PDB entry 8Q62 | electron microscopy, 3.72 A resolution | chains E and F of the 28 polymer chains in the assembly

== Chain E ==
Molecule: Gamma-tubulin complex component 2
Source organism: Homo sapiens
UniProtKB: Q9BSJ2 (GCP2_HUMAN); residues 1-902 here = UniProt positions 1-902
Sequence (902 residues; each row starts with the number of its first residue):
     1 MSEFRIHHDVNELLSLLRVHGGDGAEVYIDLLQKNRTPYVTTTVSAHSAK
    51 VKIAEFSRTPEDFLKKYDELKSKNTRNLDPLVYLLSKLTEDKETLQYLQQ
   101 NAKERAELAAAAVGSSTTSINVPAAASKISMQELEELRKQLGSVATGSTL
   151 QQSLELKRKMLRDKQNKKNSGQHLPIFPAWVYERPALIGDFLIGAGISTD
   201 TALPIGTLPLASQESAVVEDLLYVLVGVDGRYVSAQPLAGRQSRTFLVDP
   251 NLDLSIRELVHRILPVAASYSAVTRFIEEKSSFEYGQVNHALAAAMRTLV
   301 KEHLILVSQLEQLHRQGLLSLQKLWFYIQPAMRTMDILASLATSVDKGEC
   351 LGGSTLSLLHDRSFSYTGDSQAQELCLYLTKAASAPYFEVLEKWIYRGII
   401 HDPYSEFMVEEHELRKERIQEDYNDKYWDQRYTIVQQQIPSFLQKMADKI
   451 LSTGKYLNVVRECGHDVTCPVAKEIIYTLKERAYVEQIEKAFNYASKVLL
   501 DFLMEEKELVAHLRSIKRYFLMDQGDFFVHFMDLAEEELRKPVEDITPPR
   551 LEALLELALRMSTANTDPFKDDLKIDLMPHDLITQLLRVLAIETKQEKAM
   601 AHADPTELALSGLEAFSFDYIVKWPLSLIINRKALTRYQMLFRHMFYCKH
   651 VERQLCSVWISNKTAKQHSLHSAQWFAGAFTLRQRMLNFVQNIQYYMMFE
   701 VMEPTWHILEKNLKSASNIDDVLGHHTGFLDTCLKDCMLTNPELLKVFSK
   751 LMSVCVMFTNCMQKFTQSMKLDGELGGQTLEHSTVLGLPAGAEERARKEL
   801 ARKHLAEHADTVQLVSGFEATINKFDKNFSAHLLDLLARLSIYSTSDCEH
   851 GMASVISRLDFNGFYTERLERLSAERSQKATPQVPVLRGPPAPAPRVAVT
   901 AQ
Unresolved in the structure: 1-149, 194-200, 587-606, 664-673, 772-813, 845-850, 873-902

== Chain F ==
Molecule: Gamma-tubulin complex component 3
Source organism: Homo sapiens
UniProtKB: Q96CW5 (GCP3_HUMAN); residue numbers follow UniProt; this construct covers 1-907
Sequence (907 residues; numbered 1 to 907; the number before each row is that of its first residue):
     1 MATPDQKSPNVLLQNLCCRILGRSEADVAQQFQYAVRVIGSNFAPTVERD
    51 EFLVAEKIKKELIRQRREADAALFSELHRKLHSQGVLKNKWSILYLLLSL
   101 SEDPRRQPSKVSSYATLFAQALPRDAHSTPYYYARPQTLPLSYQDRSAQS
   151 AQSSGSVGSSGISSIGLCALSGPAPAPQSLLPGQSNQAPGVGDCLRQQLG
   201 SRLAWTLTANQPSSQATTSKGVPSAVSRNMTRSRREGDTGGTMEITEAAL
   251 VRDILYVFQGIDGKNIKMNNTENCYKVEGKANLSRSLRDTAVRLSELGWL
   301 HNKIRRYTDQRSLDRSFGLVGQSFCAALHQELREYYRLLSVLHSQLQLED
   351 DQGVNLGLESSLTLRRLLVWTYDPKIRLKTLAALVDHCQGRKGGELASAV
   401 HAYTKTGDPYMRSLVQHILSLVSHPVLSFLYRWIYDGELEDTYHEFFVAS
   451 DPTVKTDRLWHDKYTLRKSMIPSFMTMDQSRKVLLIGKSINFLHQVCHDQ
   501 TPTTKMIAVTKSAESPQDAADLFTDLENAFQGKIDAAYFETSKYLLDVLN
   551 KKYSLLDHMQAMRRYLLLGQGDFIRHLMDLLKPELVRPATTLYQHNLTGI
   601 LETAVRATNAQFDSPEILRRLDVRLLEVSPGDTGWDVFSLDYHVDGPIAT
   651 VFTRECMSHYLRVFNFLWRAKRMEYILTDIRKGHMCNAKLLRNMPEFSGV
   701 LHQCHILASEMVHFIHQMQYYITFEVLECSWDELWNKVQQAQDLDHIIAA
   751 HEVFLDTIISRCLLDSDSRALLNQLRAVFDQIIELQNAQDAIYRAALEEL
   801 QRRLQFEEKKKQREIEGQWGVTAAEEEEENKRIGEFKESIPKMCSQLRIL
   851 THFYQGIVQQFLVLLTTSSDESLRFLSFRLDFNEHYKAREPRLRVSLGTR
   901 GRRSSHT
Unresolved in the structure: 1-244, 348-361, 506-523, 812-826, 891-907

== Interface between chain E and chain F ==
Residue-residue contacts (54; chain E residue first):
  Gln-172(E) / Arg-391(F)
  Gln-172(E) / Ser-398(F)
  Gln-172(E) / Ser-473(F)
  Pro-175(E) / Ala-402(F)
  Ile-176(E) / Tyr-403(F)  hydrogen bond (backbone-side chain)
  Phe-177(E) / Ala-383(F)  hydrophobic
  Pro-178(E) / Asp-386(F)
  Trp-180(E) / Trp-299(F)  hydrophobic
  Trp-180(E) / Leu-300(F)  hydrophobic
  Trp-180(E) / Ala-382(F)
  Trp-180(E) / Asp-386(F)  hydrogen bond
  Arg-184(E) / Cys-274(F)  hydrogen bond
  Arg-184(E) / Trp-299(F)
  Leu-187(E) / Glu-296(F)
  Phe-191(E) / Asp-289(F)
  Phe-191(E) / Val-292(F)  hydrophobic
  Phe-191(E) / Arg-293(F)
  Thr-201(E) / Asn-282(F)  hydrogen bond (backbone-backbone)
  Thr-201(E) / Arg-288(F)
  Asp-220(E) / Arg-285(F)  salt bridge
  Tyr-223(E) / Arg-285(F)
  Tyr-223(E) / Arg-365(F)
  Val-226(E) / Arg-365(F)
  Val-228(E) / Thr-290(F)
  Asp-229(E) / Arg-285(F)
  Asp-229(E) / Asp-289(F)
  Gly-230(E) / Ser-284(F)  hydrogen bond (backbone-side chain)
  Gly-230(E) / Arg-285(F)
  Arg-231(E) / Ser-284(F)
  Arg-231(E) / Arg-285(F)
  Ile-277(E) / Tyr-372(F)
  Phe-283(E) / Tyr-403(F)  hydrophobic
  Phe-283(E) / Lys-405(F)
  Phe-283(E) / Thr-406(F)
  Gln-287(E) / Gly-407(F)
  Gln-287(E) / Arg-412(F)
  His-290(E) / Thr-406(F)
  His-290(E) / Gly-407(F)
  His-290(E) / Asp-408(F)
  Ala-294(E) / Asp-408(F)
  Arg-297(E) / Tyr-372(F)
  Arg-297(E) / Ile-376(F)
  Arg-297(E) / Asp-408(F)  salt bridge
  Val-300(E) / Tyr-372(F)
  Lys-301(E) / Val-369(F)  hydrogen bond (side chain-backbone)
  Leu-304(E) / Val-369(F)
  Ser-308(E) / Leu-364(F)  hydrogen bond (side chain-backbone)
  Ser-308(E) / Arg-365(F)  hydrogen bond (side chain-backbone)
  Ser-308(E) / Val-369(F)
  Glu-311(E) / Arg-365(F)  salt bridge
  Arg-315(E) / Thr-363(F)
  Glu-389(E) / Arg-412(F)  salt bridge
  His-401(E) / Lys-405(F)
  Pro-403(E) / Lys-405(F)
Other interface residues (no listed pair), chain E (37 interface residues in all): Ala-186, Gly-189, Ala-291, Ile-305, Pro-386
Other interface residues (no listed pair), chain F (37 interface residues in all): Glu-247, Leu-283, Lys-379, His-387, Ala-399, Tyr-410

== Summary ==
Chain E and chain F each contribute 37 residues to their interface; the contacts include 8 hydrogen bonds and
4 salt bridges. Polar contacts include Asp-220(E)/Arg-285(F), Arg-297(E)/Asp-408(F) and Glu-311(E)/Arg-365(F).
Chain E is Gamma-tubulin complex component 2 and chain F is Gamma-tubulin complex component 3, both from Homo
sapiens; the structure, Early closed conformation of the g-tubulin ring complex, was determined by electron
microscopy.
